8OKA - chains E and F of the 6 polymer chains in the assembly; structure by electron microscopy, 3.89 A resolution.

# Chain E (and F)
Molecule: Lon protease homolog, mitochondrial
From: Homo sapiens
Notes: EC 3.4.21.53; chain F of this document is another copy of the same molecule, construct and numbering; everything in this record applies to it too
UniProt: P36776 (LONM_HUMAN); numbering as in UniProt (aligned over 115-959)
Amino-acid sequence (869 residues; row label = number of the first residue in the row):
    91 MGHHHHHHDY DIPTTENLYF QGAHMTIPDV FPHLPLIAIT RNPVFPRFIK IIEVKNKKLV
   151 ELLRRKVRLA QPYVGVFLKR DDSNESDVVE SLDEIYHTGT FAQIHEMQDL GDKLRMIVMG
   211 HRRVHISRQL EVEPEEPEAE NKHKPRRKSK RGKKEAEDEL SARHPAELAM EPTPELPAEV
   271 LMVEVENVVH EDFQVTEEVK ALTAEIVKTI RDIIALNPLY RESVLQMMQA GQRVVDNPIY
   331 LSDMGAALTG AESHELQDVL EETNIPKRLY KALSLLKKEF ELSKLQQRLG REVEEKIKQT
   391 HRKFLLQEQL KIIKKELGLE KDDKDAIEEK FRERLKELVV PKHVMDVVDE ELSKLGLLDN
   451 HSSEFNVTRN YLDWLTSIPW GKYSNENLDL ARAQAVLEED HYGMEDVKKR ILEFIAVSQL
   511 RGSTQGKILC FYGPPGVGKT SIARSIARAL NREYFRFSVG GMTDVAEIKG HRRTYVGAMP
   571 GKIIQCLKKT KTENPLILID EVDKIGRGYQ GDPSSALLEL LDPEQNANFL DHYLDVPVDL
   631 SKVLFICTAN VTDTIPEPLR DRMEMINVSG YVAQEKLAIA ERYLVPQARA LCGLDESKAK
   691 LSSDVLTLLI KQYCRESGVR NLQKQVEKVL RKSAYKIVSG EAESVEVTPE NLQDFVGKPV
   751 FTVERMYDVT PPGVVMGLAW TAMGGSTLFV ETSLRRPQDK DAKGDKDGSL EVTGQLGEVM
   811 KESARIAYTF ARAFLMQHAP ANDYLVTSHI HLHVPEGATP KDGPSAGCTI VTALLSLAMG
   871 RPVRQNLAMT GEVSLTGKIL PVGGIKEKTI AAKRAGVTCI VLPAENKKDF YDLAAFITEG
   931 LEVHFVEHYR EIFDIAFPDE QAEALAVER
Unresolved in the structure: 91-122, 222-271, 950-959
Construct notes: initiating methionine (91); expression tag (92-114); engineered mutation Phe394 (Tyr in P36776)
Residues lining bound ligands: ADP (adenosine-5'-diphosphate): Asp490, His491, Tyr492, Met494, Pro524, Pro525, Gly526, Val527, Gly528, Lys529, Thr530, Ser531, Asn640, Tyr661, Ile669, Tyr673, Leu674, Arg710
UniProt features mapped onto this chain:
  - active site: Ser855, Lys898
  - binding site (ATP): Gly523 to Thr530
Reported in the primary citation:
  - mutagenesis - Y394F (about 50%): decreased catalytic activity on FITC-casein
  - mutagenesis - Y394F: unchanged catalytic activity on beta-casein
  - mutagenesis - Y394F: unchanged stability
  - catalytic residues: Ser855, Lys898 (citing earlier work)
  - post-translational modification sites: Ser173, Ser181, Tyr186 (citing earlier work)

# Interface between chain E and chain F
Residue-residue contacts (9; chain E residue first):
  Lys414(E) - Tyr565(F)
  Leu445(E) - Tyr565(F)
  Gly446(E) - Tyr565(F)  hydrogen bond (backbone-side chain)
  Gly446(E) - Val566(F)
  Leu447(E) - His561(F)
  Leu447(E) - Tyr565(F)
  Leu447(E) - Gly567(F)
  Leu448(E) - Tyr565(F)  hydrogen bond (backbone-side chain)
  Asp449(E) - Tyr565(F)

# Overview
Chain E and chain F form an interface of 6 and 4 residues respectively; the contacts include 2 hydrogen bonds.
Polar pairs include Gly446(E)-Tyr565(F) and Leu448(E)-Tyr565(F). Chain E binds ADP. From the paper: catalytic
residues Ser855(E) and Lys898(E); Y394F of chain E reduces catalytic activity on FITC-casein.
Both chains are Lon protease homolog, mitochondrial (Homo sapiens). Entry 8OKA (Human Mitochondrial Lon Y394F
Mutant ADP Bound) was determined by electron microscopy (same publication as 8OVF, 8OVG, 8OM7 and 8OJL).
